PDB entry 1UP2 | X-ray diffraction, 1.90 A resolution | chain A

Chain A:
Name: CELA1 protein
From: Mycobacterium tuberculosis
Notes: fragment: catalytic domain, residues 88-380
UniProt: Q79G13 (Q79G13_MYCTU); residues 88-380 here = UniProt positions 88-380
Chain sequence (294 residues; row label = number of the first residue in the row):
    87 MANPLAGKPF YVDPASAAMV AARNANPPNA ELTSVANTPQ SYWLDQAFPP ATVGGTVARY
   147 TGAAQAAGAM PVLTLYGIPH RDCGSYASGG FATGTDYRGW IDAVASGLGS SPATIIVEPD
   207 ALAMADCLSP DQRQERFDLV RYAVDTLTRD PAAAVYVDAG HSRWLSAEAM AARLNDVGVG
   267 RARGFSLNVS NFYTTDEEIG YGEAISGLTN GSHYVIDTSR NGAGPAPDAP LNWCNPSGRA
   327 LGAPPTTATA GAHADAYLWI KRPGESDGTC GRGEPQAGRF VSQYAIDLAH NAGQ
Unresolved in the structure: 87
Modified positions: M105 (s-oxymethionine; MHO); M210 (s-oxymethionine; MHO)
Disulfide bonds: C169-C213, C320-C356
Residues lining bound ligands:
  - 1PG (2-(2-{2-[2-(2-methoxy-ethoxy)-ethoxy]-ethoxy}-ethoxy)-ethanol): S120, N123, T124, P330, Q380
  - beta-D-glucopyranose / 5-hydroxymethyl-3,4-dihydroxypiperidine, molecule 1: W129, Y162, R167, D168, A173, D206, V275, S276, R306, K347, R348, E351, S352, D353, A363, G364
  - beta-D-glucopyranose / 5-hydroxymethyl-3,4-dihydroxypiperidine, molecule 2: D168, D206, M210, H247, R249, W250, V275, S276, N277, W319

In short:
Chain A binds beta-D-glucopyranose / 5-hydroxymethyl-3,4-dihydroxypiperidine and compound 1PG.
Chain A is CELA1 protein (Mycobacterium tuberculosis); the structure, Structure of the endoglucanase Cel6 from
Mycobacterium tuberculosis in complex with glucose-isofagomine at 1.9 angstrom, was determined by X-ray
diffraction (same publication as 1UOZ, 1UP0 and 1UP3).
